PDB entry 9E82 | electron microscopy, 3.40 A resolution | chains H and L of the 5 polymer chains in the assembly

[Chain H]
Protein: Fab7 heavy chain
Source organism: synthetic construct
Chain sequence (240 residues; numbered 1 to 240; the number before each row is that of its first residue):
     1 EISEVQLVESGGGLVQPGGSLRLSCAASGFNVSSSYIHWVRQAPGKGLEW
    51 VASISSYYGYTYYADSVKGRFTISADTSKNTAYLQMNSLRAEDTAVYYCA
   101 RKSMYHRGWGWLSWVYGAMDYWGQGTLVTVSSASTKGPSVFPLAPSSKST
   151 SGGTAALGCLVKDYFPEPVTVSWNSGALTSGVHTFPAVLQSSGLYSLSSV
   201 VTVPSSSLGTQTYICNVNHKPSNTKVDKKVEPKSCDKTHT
Not modelled in the structure: 1-3, 146-153, 175-179, 209-211, 232-240
Cystine bridges: Cys25-Cys99, Cys159-Cys215

[Chain L]
Protein: Fab7 light chain
Source organism: synthetic construct
Chain sequence (215 residues; numbered 1 to 215; the number before each row is that of its first residue):
     1 SDIQMTQSPSSLSASVGDRVTITCRASQSVSSAVAWYQQKPGKAPKLLIY
    51 SASSLYSGVPSRFSGSRSGTDFTLTISSLQPEDFATYYCQQSYYYPITFG
   101 QGTKVEIKRTVAAPSVFIFPPSDSQLKSGTASVVCLLNNFYPREAKVQWK
   151 VDNALQSGNSQESVTEQDSKDSTYSLSSTLTLSKADYEKHKVYACEVTHQ
   201 GLSSPVTKSFNRGEC
Not modelled in the structure: 1, 152-158, 213-215
Cystine bridges: Cys24-Cys89, Cys135-Cys195

[How chain H and chain L interact]
Contacting residue pairs (58; chain H residue first):
  Tyr36(H) - Tyr95(L)
  Gln42(H) - Gln39(L)
  Lys46(H) - Tyr88(L)
  Gly47(H) - Tyr88(L)
  Leu48(H) - Gln39(L)
  Leu48(H) - Pro45(L)  hydrophobic
  Leu48(H) - Tyr88(L)
  Leu48(H) - Phe99(L)  hydrophobic
  Trp50(H) - Pro96(L)  hydrophobic
  Trp50(H) - Ile97(L)
  Trp50(H) - Phe99(L)  hydrophobic
  Ser53(H) - Tyr95(L)
  Tyr62(H) - Tyr95(L)
  Asp65(H) - Asp2(L)
  Tyr98(H) - Gln39(L)  hydrogen bond
  Tyr98(H) - Lys43(L)  hydrogen bond (side chain-backbone)
  Tyr98(H) - Ala44(L)  hydrophobic
  Arg107(H) - Tyr50(L)  hydrogen bond
  Val115(H) - Ser92(L)
  Tyr116(H) - Ser92(L)
  Tyr116(H) - Tyr95(L)
  Tyr116(H) - Ile97(L)
  Gly117(H) - Ser92(L)
  Ala118(H) - Ala35(L)  hydrophobic
  Ala118(H) - Leu47(L)  hydrophobic
  Ala118(H) - Tyr50(L)  hydrophobic
  Met119(H) - Tyr37(L)
  Met119(H) - Leu47(L)
  Met119(H) - Gln90(L)
  Met119(H) - Ile97(L)  hydrophobic
  Asp120(H) - Leu47(L)
  Asp120(H) - Tyr56(L)
  Tyr121(H) - Tyr56(L)
  Trp122(H) - Tyr37(L)
  Trp122(H) - Pro45(L)  hydrogen bond (side chain-backbone)
  Gly123(H) - Ala44(L)
  Phe141(H) - Ser124(L)
  Phe141(H) - Gln125(L)
  Pro142(H) - Ser122(L)
  Leu143(H) - Phe119(L)  hydrophobic
  Ala156(H) - Phe117(L)  hydrophobic
  Ala156(H) - Phe119(L)
  Lys162(H) - Thr181(L)
  His183(H) - Asp168(L)
  Thr184(H) - Thr165(L)
  Phe185(H) - Leu136(L)  hydrophobic
  Phe185(H) - Ser163(L)
  Phe185(H) - Thr165(L)
  Phe185(H) - Ser175(L)
  Phe185(H) - Leu176(L)
  Phe185(H) - Ser177(L)
  Pro186(H) - Thr165(L)
  Val188(H) - Gln161(L)
  Val188(H) - Glu162(L)
  Val188(H) - Ser163(L)
  Leu189(H) - Gln161(L)
  Gln190(H) - Gln161(L)
  Ser191(H) - Gln161(L)
Other interface residues (no listed pair), chain H (44 interface residues in all): His38, Val40, Tyr63, Ala64, Gln124, Leu157, Leu160, Ser198, Val200, Thr202, Lys228
Other interface residues (no listed pair), chain L (40 interface residues in all): Gly42, Ile49, Tyr93, Pro120, Ser132, Asn138, Asn139, Val164

[Overview]
Chain H and chain L form an interface of 44 and 40 residues respectively, with 4 hydrogen bonds. Polar pairs
include Tyr98(H)-Gln39(L), Tyr98(H)-Lys43(L) and Arg107(H)-Tyr50(L).
Chain H is Fab7 heavy chain and chain L is Fab7 light chain, both from synthetic construct; the structure,
ACKR3 phosphorylated by GRK5 in complex with arrestin2 and Fab7, was determined by electron microscopy
together with 8TII, 8TIL, 8TIN, 8TIO and 8VJ9 from the same study.
